1ELM - chain P; structure by X-ray diffraction, 2.00 A resolution.

# Chain P
Protein: Carboxypeptidase A
Source organism: Bos taurus
Notes: EC 3.4.17.1; fragment: alfa-form
UniProtKB: P00730 (CBPA1_BOVIN); residues 1-309 here correspond to UniProt positions 111-419 (UniProt number = residue number + 110)
Chain sequence (309 residues; each row starts with the number of its first residue):
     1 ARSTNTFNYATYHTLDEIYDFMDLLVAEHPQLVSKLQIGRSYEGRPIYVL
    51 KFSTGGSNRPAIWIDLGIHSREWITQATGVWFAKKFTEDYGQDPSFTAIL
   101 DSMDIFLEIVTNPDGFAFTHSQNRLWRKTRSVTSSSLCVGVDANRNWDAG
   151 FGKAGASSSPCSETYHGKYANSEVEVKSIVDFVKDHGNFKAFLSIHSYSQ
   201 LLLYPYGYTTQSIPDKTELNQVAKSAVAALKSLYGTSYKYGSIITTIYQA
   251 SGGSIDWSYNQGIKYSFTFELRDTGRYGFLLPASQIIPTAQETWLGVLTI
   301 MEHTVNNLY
Unresolved in the structure: 306-309
Cystine bridges: Cys-138/Cys-161
Sequence notes: variant Ala-228 (Glu338 in P00730), Val-305 (Leu415 in P00730)
Metal / ion sites: Cd2+ site 1: His-69, Glu-72, His-196; Cd2+ site 2 near His-303 (its only coordinating residue here)

# Summary
His-69, Glu-72 and His-196 coordinate Cd2+ site 1.
Chain P is Carboxypeptidase A (Bos taurus); the structure, Cadmium-substituted bovine pacreatic
carboxypeptidase A (alfa-form) at ph 5.5 and 2 mm chloride in monoclinic crystal ..., was determined by X-ray
diffraction, deposited together with 1EE3 and 1ELL.
